Entry 2OC0 (X-ray diffraction, 2.30 A resolution); this record covers chains A and C of the 4 polymer chains in the assembly.

[Chain A (and C)]
Molecule: Hepatitis C Virus
Organism: Hepatitis C virus
Notes: chain C of this document is another copy of the same molecule, construct and numbering; everything in this record applies to it too
UniProt: Q9ELS8 (Q9ELS8_9HEPC); residues 1-181 here correspond to UniProt positions 1027-1207 (UniProt number = residue number + 1026)
Chain sequence (200 residues; each row starts with the number of its first residue; numbers below 1 keep their minus sign (Met-10 is residue -10)):
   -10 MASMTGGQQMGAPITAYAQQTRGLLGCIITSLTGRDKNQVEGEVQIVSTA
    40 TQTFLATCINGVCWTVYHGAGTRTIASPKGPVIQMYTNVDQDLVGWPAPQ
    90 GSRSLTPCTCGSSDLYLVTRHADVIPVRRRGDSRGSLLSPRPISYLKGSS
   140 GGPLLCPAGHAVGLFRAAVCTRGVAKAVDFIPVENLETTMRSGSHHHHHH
Unresolved in the structure: -10 to 0, 182-189 (chain C: -10 to 28, 180-189)
Glycans and other covalent adducts: beta-mercaptoethanol (BME) linked to Cys16; compound HU1 linked to Ser139
Differences from the reference sequence: cloning artifact (-10 to 0, 182-183); conflict Arg119 (Gln1145 in Q9ELS8); expression tag (184-189)
Metal / ion sites: Zn2+: Cys97, Cys99, Cys145
Ligand contacts: HU1 (tert-butyl {(1S)-2-[(1R,2S,5S)-2-({[(1S)-3-amino-1-(cyclobutylmethyl)-2,3-dioxopropyl]amino}carbonyl)-6,6-dimethyl-3-azabicyclo[3.1.0]hex-3-yl]-1-cyclohexyl-2-oxoethyl}carbamate): Gln41, Thr42, Phe43, His57, Asp81, Arg123, Ile132, Leu135, Lys136, Gly137, Ser138, Phe154, Arg155, Ala156, Ala157, Val158, Cys159, Asp168

[Chain A / chain C interface]
Pairs across the interface (18; chain A residue first):
  Ala1(A) - Tyr105(C)
  Pro2(A) - Tyr105(C)
  Pro2(A) - Val113(C)
  Pro2(A) - Cys145(C)
  Pro2(A) - Pro146(C)
  Pro2(A) - Gly148(C)
  Ile3(A) - Pro146(C)  hydrogen bond (backbone-backbone)
  Ile3(A) - Ala147(C)
  Ile3(A) - Gly148(C)  hydrogen bond (backbone-backbone)
  Tyr105(A) - Cys99(C)
  Tyr105(A) - Pro146(C)
  Tyr105(A) - Ala147(C)  hydrophobic
  Val113(A) - Ala147(C)  hydrophobic
  Val113(A) - His149(C)  hydrogen bond (backbone-side chain)
  Pro115(A) - Thr98(C)
  Pro115(A) - Cys99(C)  hydrophobic
  Leu127(A) - Thr98(C)
  Ser128(A) - Thr98(C)  hydrogen bond
Other interface residues (no listed pair), chain A (10 interface residues in all): Thr4, Pro146
Other interface residues (no listed pair), chain C (10 interface residues in all): Leu144

[Summary]
The chain A/chain C interface involves 10 residues from each chain; the contacts include 4 hydrogen bonds.
Polar contacts include Val113(A)-His149(C), Ser128(A)-Thr98(C) and Ile3(A)-Pro146(C). Covalently linked
compound HU1: at Ser139(A). The Zn2+ site is built by Cys97(A), Cys99(A) and Cys145(A).
Chain A and chain C are both Hepatitis C Virus (Hepatitis C virus); the structure, Structure of NS3 complexed
with a ketoamide inhibitor SCh491762, was determined by X-ray diffraction, deposited together with 2O8M, 2OBO,
2OBQ, 2OC1, 2OC7 and 2OC8.
